Entry 1IBU (X-ray diffraction, 3.10 A resolution); this record covers chains B and D of the 6 polymer chains in the assembly.

Chain B (and D):
Molecule: Histidine decarboxylase alpha chain
Organism: Lactobacillus sp
Notes: EC 4.1.1.22; fragment: alpha chain (residues 82-310); chain D of this document is another copy of the same molecule, construct and numbering; everything in this record applies to it too
UniProt: P00862 (DCHS_LACS3); residues 82-310 here = UniProt positions 82-310
Amino-acid sequence (229 residues; numbered 82 to 310; the number before each row is that of its first residue):
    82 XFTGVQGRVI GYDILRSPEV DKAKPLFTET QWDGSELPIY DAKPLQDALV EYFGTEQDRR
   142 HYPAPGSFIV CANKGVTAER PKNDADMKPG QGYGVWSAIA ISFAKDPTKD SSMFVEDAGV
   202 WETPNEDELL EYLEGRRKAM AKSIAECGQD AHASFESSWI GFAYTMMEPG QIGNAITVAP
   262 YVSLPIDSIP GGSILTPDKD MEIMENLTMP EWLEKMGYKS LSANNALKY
Construct notes: modified residue (82)
Modified positions: PYR (pyruvic acid) at position 82
From the paper describing this entry:
  - conformationally variable residues (helix shift): Glu227
  - catalytic residues: Glu197 (citing earlier work)

Interface between chain B and chain D:
Pairs across the interface (12):
  Gly85(B) with Pro146(D); Gly147(D)
  Val86(B) with Pro146(D), hydrogen bond (backbone-backbone)
  Val151(B) with Phe149(D), hydrophobic
  Lys190(B) with Pro146(D)
  Ser192(B) with Gly147(D)
  Asp231(B) with Glu137(D)
  Ala232(B) with Glu137(D); Arg140(D)
  His233(B) with Glu137(D), salt bridge; Gln138(D), hydrogen bond
  Tyr262(B) with Phe149(D), hydrophobic
Other interface residues (no listed pair), chain B (10 interface residues in all): Gln87
Other interface residues (no listed pair), chain D (7 interface residues in all): Ser148

Summary:
The interface between chain B and chain D involves 10 residues on one side and 7 on the other; the contacts
include 2 hydrogen bonds and 1 salt bridge. Among the polar pairs are His233(B)-Glu137(D), His233(B)-Gln138(D)
and Val86(B)-Pro146(D). From the paper: the catalytic residue Glu197(B); conformational variability at
Glu227(B).
Both chains are Histidine decarboxylase alpha chain (Lactobacillus sp). Entry 1IBU (Structure of the D53,54N
mutant of histidine decarboxylase at 25 C) was determined by X-ray diffraction together with 1IBT, 1IBV and
1IBW from the same study.
